6K27 - chains A and F; structure by X-ray diffraction, 1.86 A resolution.

== Chain A (and F) ==
Molecule: Inorganic pyrophosphatase
Source organism: Acinetobacter baumannii
Notes: EC 3.6.1.1; chain F of this document is another copy of the same molecule, construct and numbering; everything in this record applies to it too
UniProt: N9S5K0 (N9S5K0_9GAMM); residues 0-173 here correspond to UniProt positions 1-174 (UniProt number = residue number + 1)
Chain sequence (177 residues; row label = number of the first residue in the row; numbers below 1 keep their minus sign (Gly-3 is residue -3)):
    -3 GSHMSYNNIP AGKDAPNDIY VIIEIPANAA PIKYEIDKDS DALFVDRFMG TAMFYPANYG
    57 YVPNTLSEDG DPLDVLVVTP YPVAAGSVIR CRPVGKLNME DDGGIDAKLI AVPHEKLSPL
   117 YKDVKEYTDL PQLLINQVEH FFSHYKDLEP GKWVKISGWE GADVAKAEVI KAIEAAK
Disordered / not traced: -3 to 0
Differences from the reference sequence: expression tag (-3 to -1); engineered mutation Ser139 (Ala140 in N9S5K0)
Bound ions: Mg2+ site 1 near Asp70 (its only coordinating residue here); Mg2+ site 2: Asp97, Asp102 (together with diphosphate)
Residues lining bound ligands: diphosphate (DPO): Lys29, Glu31, Arg43, Tyr55, Asp70, Asp97, Asp102, Lys104, Tyr141, Lys142
From the paper describing this entry:
  - mutagenesis - K29R, K142R: abolished catalytic activity
  - mutagenesis - P146G: decreased catalytic activity on monovalent cations
  - mutagenesis - K148R: unchanged catalytic activity
  - post-translational modification sites: Lys29
  - binding site for diphosphate: Lys29, Arg43, Tyr55, Lys104, Tyr141, Lys142
  - Mg2+ coordination: Asp65, Asp70, Asp97, Asp102
  - catalytic residues: Lys29

== Chain A / chain F interface ==
Residue-residue contacts (25; chain A residue first):
  Pro27(A) with Phe50(F), hydrophobic
  Gly46(A) with Gln133(F), hydrogen bond (backbone-side chain)
  Thr47(A) with His136(F)
  Ala48(A) with Met49(F); Phe50(F), hydrogen bond (backbone-backbone); Pro52(F), hydrophobic
  Met49(A) with Ala48(F); Met49(F), hydrophobic; Phe50(F)
  Phe50(A) with Ala48(F), hydrogen bond (backbone-backbone); Met49(F)
  Pro52(A) with Ala48(F), hydrophobic
  Leu129(A) with Gly46(F)
  Asn132(A) with Leu144(F)
  Gln133(A) with Gly46(F), hydrogen bond (side chain-backbone); Leu144(F)
  His136(A) with Thr47(F); His140(F); Asp143(F), salt bridge
  His140(A) with His136(F); His140(F)
  Asp143(A) with His136(F), salt bridge; His140(F), salt bridge
  Leu144(A) with Asn132(F); Gln133(F)
Other interface residues (no listed pair), chain A (15 interface residues in all): Met45
Other interface residues (no listed pair), chain F (15 interface residues in all): Pro27, Met45, Leu129

== Summary ==
The chain A/chain F interface involves 15 residues from each chain, with 4 hydrogen bonds and 3 salt bridges.
Polar contacts include His136(A)-Asp143(F), Asp143(A)-His140(F) and Gly46(A)-Gln133(F). Ligands of chain A:
diphosphate. The paper reports the catalytic residue Lys29(A); K29R and K142R of chain A abolish catalytic
activity; 4 substitutions were tested in all.
Chain A and chain F are both Inorganic pyrophosphatase (Acinetobacter baumannii); the structure,
Pyrophosphatase with PPi from Acinetobacter baumannii, was determined by X-ray diffraction (same publication
as 6K21, 6KI7 and 6KI8).
